6FB5 - chains B and F of the 4 polymer chains in the assembly; structure by X-ray diffraction, 2.20 A resolution.

# Chain B
Protein: I-CreI monomer B
From: Chlamydomonas reinhardtii
Chain sequence (154 residues; numbered 2 to 155; the number before each row is that of its first residue):
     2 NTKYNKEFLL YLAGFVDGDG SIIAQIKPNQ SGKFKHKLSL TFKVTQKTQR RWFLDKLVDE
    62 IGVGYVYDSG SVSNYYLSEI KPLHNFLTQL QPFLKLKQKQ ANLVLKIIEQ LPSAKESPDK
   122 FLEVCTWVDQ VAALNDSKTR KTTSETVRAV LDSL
Bound ions: Mg2+ site 1: Gly19 (shared with 1 residue of chain A; 1 residue of chain D; DA615(F) of chain F); Mg2+ site 2: Asp20 (shared with 1 residue of chain A; 1 residue of chain D; DG614(F) of chain F); Mg2+ site 3: Ala134, Asn136

# Chain F
Molecule: 24-nt DNA strand
Sequence (24 nucleotides; numbered 601 to 624; the number before each row is that of its first residue):
   601 TCTGACTCCT GTGGACAAGT CTGA
Bound ions: Mg2+ site 1: DG614 (shared with 1 residue of chain A; Asp20(B) of chain B; 1 residue of chain D); Mg2+ site 2: DA615 (shared with 1 residue of chain A; Gly19(B) of chain B; 1 residue of chain D)

# How chain B and chain F interact
Residue-residue contacts (38):
  Gly19(B) - DA615(F)  phosphate contact
  Asp20(B) - DG614(F)  phosphate contact
  Asp20(B) - DA615(F)  phosphate contact
  Gly21(B) - DA615(F)  sugar contact
  Gly21(B) - DC616(F)  phosphate contact
  Ser22(B) - DA615(F)  sugar contact
  Ser22(B) - DC616(F)  hydrogen bond to the phosphate
  Ile24(B) - DC616(F)  base contact
  Ile24(B) - DA617(F)  phosphate contact
  Gln26(B) - DA617(F)  sugar contact
  Gln26(B) - DA618(F)  hydrogen bond to the phosphate
  Lys28(B) - DA618(F)  base contact
  Lys28(B) - DG619(F)  hydrogen bond to the base
  Pro29(B) - DG619(F)  phosphate contact
  Lys44(B) - DC616(F)  base contact
  Thr46(B) - DG614(F)  sugar contact
  Thr46(B) - DA615(F)  base contact
  Gln47(B) - DG614(F)  hydrogen bond to the phosphate
  Lys48(B) - DG613(F)  salt bridge to the phosphate
  Lys48(B) - DG614(F)  hydrogen bond to the phosphate
  Arg51(B) - DG614(F)  salt bridge to the phosphate
  Val73(B) - DG613(F)  base contact
  Val73(B) - DG614(F)  base contact
  Lys98(B) - DC616(F)  salt bridge to the phosphate
  Ala133(B) - DA617(F)  phosphate contact
  Asn136(B) - DC616(F)  phosphate contact
  Asn136(B) - DA617(F)  hydrogen bond to the phosphate
  Asp137(B) - DC616(F)  hydrogen bond to the phosphate
  Ser138(B) - DC616(F)  phosphate contact
  Ser138(B) - DA617(F)  hydrogen bond to the phosphate
  Thr140(B) - DC616(F)  base contact
  Thr140(B) - DA617(F)  sugar contact
  Thr140(B) - DA618(F)  sugar contact
  Arg141(B) - DA617(F)  phosphate contact
  Arg141(B) - DA618(F)  phosphate contact
  Lys142(B) - DA618(F)  hydrogen bond to the phosphate
  Lys142(B) - DG619(F)  salt bridge to the phosphate
  Thr143(B) - DA618(F)  hydrogen bond to the phosphate
Other interface residues (no listed pair), chain B (25 interface residues in all): Ile23, Lys139

# In short
The interface between chain B and chain F involves 25 residues on one side and 7 on the other, with 10
hydrogen bonds and 4 salt bridges. Among the polar pairs are Lys28(B)-DG619(F), Ser22(B)-DC616(F) and
Gln26(B)-DA618(F). Asp20(B) and DG614(F) form the Mg2+ site 1.
Chain B is I-CreI monomer B (Chlamydomonas reinhardtii) and chain F is a 24-nt DNA strand; the structure,
Crystal Structure of a Tailored I-CreI Homing Endonuclease Protein (3115 variant) in complex with an altered
..., was determined by X-ray diffraction, deposited together with 6FB0, 6FB1, 6FB2, 6FB6, 6FB7, 6FB8 and 6FB9.
